4LFA - chains A and L of the 21 polymer chains in the assembly; structure by X-ray diffraction, 3.65 A resolution.

Chain A:
Molecule: 16S rRNA
Source organism: Thermus thermophilus
Sequence (1522 nucleotides; row label = number of the first residue in the row; note: 42 numbers in that range are skipped by the numbering (no residue carries them; nothing is unmodelled there); a row labelled like 190A-190L holds insertion residues (190A, then the next letters in order); numbering starts at 0):
     0 UUUGUUGGAG AGUUUGAUCC UGGCUCAGGG UGAACGCUGG CGGCGUGCCU AAGACAUGCA
    60 AGUCGUGCGG G
    73 CCGCGGGGUU UU
    88 ACUCCG
    95 UGGUC
   101 AGCGGCGGAC GGGUGAGUAA CGCGUGGGU
  129A G
   130 ACCUACCCGG AAGAGGGGGA CAACCCGGGG AAACUCGGGC UAAUCCCCCA UGUGGACCCG
   190 C
190A-190L CCCUUGGGGUGU
   191 GUCCAAAGGG CUUU
   216 GCCCGCUUCC GGAUGGGCCC GCGUCCCAUC AGCUAGUUGG UGGGGUAAUG GCCCACCAAG
   276 GCGACGACGG GUAGCCGGUC UGAGAGGAUG GCCGGCCACA GGGGCACUGA GACACGGGCC
   336 CCACUCCUAC GGGAGGCAGC AGUUAGGAAU CUUCCGCAAU GGGCGCAAGC CUGACGGAGC
   396 GACGCCGCUU GGAGGAAGAA GCCCUUCGGG GUGUAAACUC CUGAA
   442 CCCGGGACGA AACCCCCGAC GA
   474 GGGGACUGAC GGUACCGGG
   494 GUAAUAGCGC CGGCCAACUC CGUGCCAGCA GCCGCGGUAA UACGGAGGGC GCGAGCGUUA
   554 CCCGGAUUCA CUGGGCGUAA AGGGCGUGUA GGCGGCCUGG GGCGUCCCAU GUGAAAGACC
   614 ACGGCUCAAC CGUGGGGGAG CGUGGGAUAC GCUCAGGCUA GACGGUGGGA GAGGGUGGUG
   674 GAAUUCCCGG AGUAGCGGUG AAAUGCGCAG AUACCGGGAG GAACGCCGAU GGCGAAGGCA
   734 GCCACCUGGU CCACCCGUGA CGCUGAGGCG CGAAAGCGUG GGGAGCAAAC CGGAUUAGAU
   794 ACCCGGGUAG UCCACGCCCU AAACGAUGCG CGCUAGGUCU CUGGGUCU
   848 CCUGGGGGCC GAAGCUAACG CGUUAAGCGC GCCGCCUGGG GAGUACGGCC GCAAGGCUGA
   908 AACUCAAAGG AAUUGACGGG GGCCCGCACA AGCGGUGGAG CAUGUGGUUU AAUUCGAAGX
   968 AACGCGAAGA ACCUUACCAG GCCUUGACAU GCUAGG
 1003A G
  1004 AACCCGGGUG AAAGCCUGGG GUGCCCC
1030A-1030D GCGA
  1031 GGGGAGCCCU AGCACAGGUG CUGCAUGGCC GUCGUCAGCU CGUGCCGUGA GGUGUUGGGU
  1091 UAAGUCCCGC AACGAGCGCA ACCCCCGCCG UUAGUUGCCA GCGGUUCGGC CGGGCACUCU
  1151 AACGGGACUG CCCGCGAAA
  1171 GCGGGAGGAA GGAGGGGACG ACGUCUGGUC AGCAUGGCCC UUACGGCCUG GGCGACACAC
  1231 GUGCUACAAU GCCCACUACA AAGCGAUGCC ACCCGGCAAC GGGGAGCUAA UCGCAAAAAG
  1291 GUGGGCCCAG UUCGGAUUGG GGUCUGCAAC CCGACCCCAU GAAGCCGGAA UCGCUAGUAA
  1351 UCGCGGAUCA G
 1361A C
  1362 CAUGCCGCGG UGAAUACGUU CCCGGGCCUU GUACACACXG CCXGUXACGC CAUGGGAGCG
  1422 GGCUCUACCC GAAGUCGCCG GG
  1446 AGCCUACGGG
  1459 CAGGCGCCGA GGGUAGGGCC CGUGACUGGG GCGAAGUCGU AACAAGGUAG CUGUACCGGA
  1519 AGGUGCGGCU GGAUCCACUC CUUUCU
Disordered / not traced: 0-4, 1534-1538
Sequence notes: conflict C1534 (A2157 in M26923.1), A1535 (C2158 in M26923.1)
Modified residues: PSU (pseudouridine-5'-monophosphate) at position 516, 7MG (7N-methyl-8-hydroguanosine-5'-monophosphate) at position 527, M2G (N2-dimethylguanosine-5'-monophosphate) at position 966, 5MC (5-methylcytidine-5'-monophosphate) at position 967, 2MG (2N-methylguanosine-5'-monophosphate) at position 1207, 5MC (5-methylcytidine-5'-monophosphate) at position 1400, 4OC (4n,o2'-methylcytidine-5'-monophosphate) at position 1402, 5MC (5-methylcytidine-5'-monophosphate) at position 1404, 5MC (5-methylcytidine-5'-monophosphate) at position 1407, UR3 (3-methyluridine-5'-monophoshate) at position 1498, MA6 (6N-dimethyladenosine-5'-monophoshate) at position 1518, MA6 (6N-dimethyladenosine-5'-monophoshate) at position 1519, PSU (pseudouridine-5'-monophosphate) at position 1540, PSU (pseudouridine-5'-monophosphate) at position 1541
Bound ions: Mg2+ site 1: U12, G22; Mg2+ site 2 near G21 (its only coordinating residue here); Mg2+ site 3: C48, G115; Mg2+ site 4 near G107 (its only coordinating residue here); Mg2+ site 5: G115, A116, G117; Mg2+ site 6: A116, G117, G289; Mg2+ site 7: C121, G124, U125, G236; Mg2+ site 8 near C175 (its only coordinating residue here); Mg2+ site 9 near A195 (its only coordinating residue here); Mg2+ site 10 near G199 (its only coordinating residue here); Mg2+ site 11: G236, C237 (shared with 1 residue of chain Q); Mg2+ site 12 near U264 (its only coordinating residue here); 56 more Mg2+ sites not listed; 4 more K+ sites not listed
Residues lining bound ligands: hygromycin b (HYG): C1403, 5MC_1404, G1405, U1406, G1494, U1495, C1496, G1497, UR3_1498, C1543, U1544

Chain L:
Protein: ribosomal protein S12
Source organism: Thermus thermophilus
UniProtKB: F6DEQ7 (F6DEQ7_THETG); numbering as in UniProt (aligned over 1-135)
Amino-acid sequence (135 residues; row label = number of the first residue in the row):
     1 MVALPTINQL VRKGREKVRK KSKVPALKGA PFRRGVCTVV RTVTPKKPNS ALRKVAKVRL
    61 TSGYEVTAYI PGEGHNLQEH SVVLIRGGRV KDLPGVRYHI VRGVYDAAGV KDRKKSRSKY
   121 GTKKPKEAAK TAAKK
Disordered / not traced: 1-4, 130-135
Modified residues: Asp-92 ((3s)-3-(methylsulfanyl)-l-aspartic acid; 0TD)

Chain A / chain L interface:
Pairs across the interface - 125 pairs, chain A then chain L:
  A33(A) with Phe-32(L), base contact
  C34(A) with Phe-32(L), sugar contact; Val-101(L), sugar contact; Val-104(L), phosphate contact
  G35(A) with Val-104(L), sugar contact; Ser-118(L), hydrogen bond to the sugar; Gly-121(L), sugar contact
  C36(A) with Arg-117(L), sugar contact; Ser-118(L), sugar contact; Gly-121(L), phosphate contact; Thr-122(L), sugar contact; Lys-123(L), salt bridge to the phosphate; Lys-124(L), phosphate contact
  U37(A) with Lys-123(L), phosphate contact; Lys-124(L), hydrogen bond to the phosphate
  U49(A) with Lys-28(L), sugar contact
  C242(A) with Arg-19(L), salt bridge to the phosphate
  G302(A) with Lys-17(L), salt bridge to the phosphate
  A303(A) with Lys-17(L), salt bridge to the phosphate
  G362(A) with Lys-28(L), sugar contact; Arg-33(L), hydrogen bond to the phosphate; Arg-34(L), salt bridge to the phosphate; Thr-61(L), phosphate contact
  A363(A) with Lys-28(L), base contact; Ala-30(L), base contact; Pro-31(L), base contact; Phe-32(L), sugar contact; Arg-33(L), phosphate contact; Arg-34(L), salt bridge to the phosphate; Thr-61(L), hydrogen bond to the phosphate; Leu-84(L), sugar contact; Tyr-105(L), sugar contact
  A364(A) with Lys-28(L), base contact
  G500(A) with Lys-124(L), salt bridge to the phosphate
  C501(A) with Arg-117(L), salt bridge to the phosphate; Ser-118(L), hydrogen bond to the phosphate; Lys-124(L), salt bridge to the phosphate
  G502(A) with Lys-115(L), phosphate contact; Ser-116(L), phosphate contact; Arg-117(L), hydrogen bond to the phosphate; Ser-118(L), hydrogen bond to the phosphate; Lys-119(L), phosphate contact
  C503(A) with Ser-116(L), hydrogen bond to the phosphate; Lys-119(L), salt bridge to the phosphate
  C518(A) with Pro-48(L), base contact; Asn-49(L), base contact; Ser-50(L), hydrogen bond to the phosphate
  C519(A) with Ser-50(L), hydrogen bond to the phosphate; Ala-51(L), sugar contact
  A520(A) with Ala-51(L), phosphate contact; Leu-52(L), hydrogen bond to the phosphate; Lys-54(L), salt bridge to the phosphate; Glu-73(L), hydrogen bond to the sugar
  G521(A) with Arg-53(L), hydrogen bond to the base; Lys-54(L), salt bridge to the phosphate; Gly-72(L), phosphate contact; Glu-73(L), phosphate contact
  C522(A) with Asn-49(L), base contact; Arg-53(L), base contact; Tyr-69(L), hydrogen bond to the phosphate; Pro-71(L), phosphate contact; Gly-72(L), hydrogen bond to the phosphate; Tyr-120(L), sugar contact
  A523(A) with Arg-53(L), base contact; Val-90(L), base contact; Asp-92(L), base contact; Tyr-120(L), phosphate contact
  C525(A) with Lys-91(L), phosphate contact
  C526(A) with Lys-91(L), salt bridge to the phosphate
  7MG_527(A) with Asn-49(L), hydrogen bond to the base
  C528(A) with Asn-49(L), hydrogen bond to the base
  G529(A) with Asn-49(L), base contact; Ser-50(L), hydrogen bond to the base; Ala-51(L), base contact
  G537(A) with Glu-73(L), sugar contact; Arg-113(L), salt bridge to the phosphate
  G538(A) with Arg-113(L), salt bridge to the phosphate; Lys-114(L), hydrogen bond to the phosphate; Lys-115(L), hydrogen bond to the phosphate
  A539(A) with Lys-114(L), phosphate contact; Lys-115(L), salt bridge to the phosphate
  G550(A) with Lys-119(L), sugar contact
  U551(A) with Arg-86(L), sugar contact
  U552(A) with Pro-31(L), hydrogen bond to the sugar; Arg-86(L), sugar contact; Gly-87(L), hydrogen bond to the sugar
  A553(A) with Val-24(L), phosphate contact; Gly-29(L), hydrogen bond to the sugar; Pro-31(L), sugar contact; Gly-87(L), phosphate contact; Gly-88(L), phosphate contact
  C554(A) with Ser-22(L), hydrogen bond to the phosphate
  C555(A) with Lys-20(L), phosphate contact
  C562(A) with Arg-15(L), phosphate contact; Glu-16(L), hydrogen bond to the sugar; Lys-17(L), sugar contact; Val-18(L), base contact
  A563(A) with Arg-15(L), base contact
  C564(A) with Leu-10(L), phosphate contact; Arg-15(L), salt bridge to the phosphate
  G567(A) with Pro-5(L), base contact; Arg-15(L), hydrogen bond to the base
  G568(A) with Pro-5(L), base contact
  G585(A) with Asn-8(L), hydrogen bond to the sugar
  C879(A) with Thr-6(L), base contact
  C880(A) with Thr-6(L), hydrogen bond to the phosphate; Asn-8(L), hydrogen bond to the phosphate; Gln-9(L), base contact; Arg-12(L), salt bridge to the phosphate
  G881(A) with Gln-9(L), phosphate contact; Arg-12(L), salt bridge to the phosphate; Lys-13(L), salt bridge to the phosphate
  C882(A) with Pro-5(L), base contact; Gln-9(L), base contact; Lys-13(L), salt bridge to the phosphate
  U884(A) with Arg-15(L), base contact
  A909(A) with Lys-21(L), salt bridge to the phosphate
  C910(A) with Arg-97(L), salt bridge to the phosphate
  U911(A) with Gly-95(L), phosphate contact; Arg-97(L), salt bridge to the phosphate
  C912(A) with Lys-46(L), salt bridge to the phosphate; Pro-94(L), phosphate contact
  A913(A) with Lys-46(L), salt bridge to the phosphate; Lys-91(L), salt bridge to the phosphate
  A1492(A) with Lys-47(L), sugar contact
Also at the interface, not in a pair above, chain A (62 interface residues in all): U24, A32, C241, C504, G524, A759, C883, C1490, G1491
Also at the interface, not in a pair above, chain L (64 interface residues in all): Lys-23, Arg-89

Overview:
Chain A and chain L form an interface of 62 and 64 residues respectively; the contacts include 29 hydrogen
bonds and 27 salt bridges. Among the polar pairs are G521(A)/Arg-53(L), 7MG_527(A)/Asn-49(L) and
C528(A)/Asn-49(L). Ligands of chain A: hygromycin b.
Chain A is 16S rRNA and chain L is ribosomal protein S12, both from Thermus thermophilus; the structure,
Crystal Structure of 30S ribosomal subunit from Thermus thermophilus, was determined by X-ray diffraction.
